PDB entry 6FBV | electron microscopy, 3.52 A resolution | chains C and D of the 6 polymer chains in the assembly

[Chain C]
Molecule: DNA-directed RNA polymerase subunit beta
Source organism: Mycobacterium tuberculosis (strain ATCC 25618 / H37Rv)
Notes: EC 2.7.7.6
Reference sequence: P9WGY9 (RPOB_MYCTU); residue numbers follow UniProt; this construct covers 1-1178
Amino-acid sequence (1178 residues; numbered 1 to 1178; the number before each row is that of its first residue):
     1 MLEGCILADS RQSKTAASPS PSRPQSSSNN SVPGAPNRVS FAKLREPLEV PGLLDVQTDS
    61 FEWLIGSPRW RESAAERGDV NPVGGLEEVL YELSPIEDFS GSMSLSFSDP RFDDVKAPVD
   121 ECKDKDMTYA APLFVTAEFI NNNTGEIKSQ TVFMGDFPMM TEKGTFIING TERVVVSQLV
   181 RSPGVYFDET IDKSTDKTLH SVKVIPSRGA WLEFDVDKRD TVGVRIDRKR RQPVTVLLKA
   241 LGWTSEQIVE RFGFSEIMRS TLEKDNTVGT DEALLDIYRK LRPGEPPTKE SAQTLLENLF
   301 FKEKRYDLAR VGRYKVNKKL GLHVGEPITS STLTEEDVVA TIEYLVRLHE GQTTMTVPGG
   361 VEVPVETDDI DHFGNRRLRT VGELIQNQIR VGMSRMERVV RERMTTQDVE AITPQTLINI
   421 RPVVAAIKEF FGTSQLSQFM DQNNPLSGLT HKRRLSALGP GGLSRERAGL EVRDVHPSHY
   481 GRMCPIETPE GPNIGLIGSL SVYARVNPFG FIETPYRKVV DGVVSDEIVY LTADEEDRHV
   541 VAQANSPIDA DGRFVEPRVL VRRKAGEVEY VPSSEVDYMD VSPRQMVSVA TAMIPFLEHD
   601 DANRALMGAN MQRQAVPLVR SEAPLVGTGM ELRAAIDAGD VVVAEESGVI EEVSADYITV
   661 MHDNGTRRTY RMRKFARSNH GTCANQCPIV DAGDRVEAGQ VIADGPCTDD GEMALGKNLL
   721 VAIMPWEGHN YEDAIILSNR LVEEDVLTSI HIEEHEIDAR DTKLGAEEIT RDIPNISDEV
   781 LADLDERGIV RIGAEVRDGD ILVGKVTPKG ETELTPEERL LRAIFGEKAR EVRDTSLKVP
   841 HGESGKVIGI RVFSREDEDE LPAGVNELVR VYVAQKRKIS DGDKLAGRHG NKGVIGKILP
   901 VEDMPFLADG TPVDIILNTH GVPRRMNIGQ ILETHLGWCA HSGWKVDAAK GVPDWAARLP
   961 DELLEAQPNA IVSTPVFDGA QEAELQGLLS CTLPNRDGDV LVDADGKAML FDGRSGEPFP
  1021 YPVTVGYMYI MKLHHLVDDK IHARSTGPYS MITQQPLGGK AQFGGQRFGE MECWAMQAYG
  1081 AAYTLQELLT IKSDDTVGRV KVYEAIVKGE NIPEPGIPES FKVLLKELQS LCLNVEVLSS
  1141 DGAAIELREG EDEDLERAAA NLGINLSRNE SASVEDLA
Not modelled in the structure: 1-27, 1146-1178
Residues lining bound ligands: Fidaxomicin (FI8): M1051, I1052, Q1054, D1094, D1095, T1096, V1097, V1100, K1101, E1119, S1120
Curated features (UniProtKB/Swiss-Prot):
  - natural variant: V423 (V423A: In strain: vr1), L436 (L436P: In strain: vr2), S437 (S437T: In strain: vr3), Q438 to D441 (sequence variant, change not given here; In strain: RJ49), Q438 (Q438L: In strain: vr4), F439 (F439V: In strain: RJ37), M440 to N443 (deletion: In strain: RJ55), D441 (D441V: In strain: vr3), L449 to K452 (sequence variant, change not given here; In strain: RJ48), H451 (H451D: In strain: vr5; H451L: In strain: SP28; H451N: In strain: vr6; H451P: In strain: vr8; H451Q: In strain: vr1; H451R: In strain: vr7), S456 (S456L: In strain: vr11 and RJ37; S456Q: In strain: vr9; S456W: In strain: vr10), L458 (L458P: In strain: vr12 and SP22)
  - mutagenesis: E138 (E138R: Weakens interaction with TRCF and CarD), I147 (I147A: Weakens interaction with TRCF and CarD), K148 (K148A: Does not affect association with TRCF, but weakens interaction with CarD), S149 (S149A: Does not affect association with TRCF, but weakens interaction with CarD)
What the authors report for this chain:
  - binding site for Fidaxomicin: T1096, K1101

[Chain D]
Molecule: DNA-directed RNA polymerase subunit beta'
Source organism: Mycobacterium tuberculosis (strain ATCC 25618 / H37Rv)
Notes: EC 2.7.7.6
Reference sequence: P9WGY7 (RPOC_MYCTU); residue numbers follow UniProt; this construct covers 1-1316
Amino-acid sequence (1316 residues; each row starts with the number of its first residue):
     1 MLDVNFFDEL RIGLATAEDI RQWSYGEVKK PETINYRTLK PEKDGLFCEK IFGPTRDWEC
    61 YCGKYKRVRF KGIICERCGV EVTRAKVRRE RMGHIELAAP VTHIWYFKGV PSRLGYLLDL
   121 APKDLEKIIY FAAYVITSVD EEMRHNELST LEAEMAVERK AVEDQRDGEL EARAQKLEAD
   181 LAELEAEGAK ADARRKVRDG GEREMRQIRD RAQRELDRLE DIWSTFTKLA PKQLIVDENL
   241 YRELVDRYGE YFTGAMGAES IQKLIENFDI DAEAESLRDV IRNGKGQKKL RALKRLKVVA
   301 AFQQSGNSPM GMVLDAVPVI PPELRPMVQL DGGRFATSDL NDLYRRVINR NNRLKRLIDL
   361 GAPEIIVNNE KRMLQESVDA LFDNGRRGRP VTGPGNRPLK SLSDLLKGKQ GRFRQNLLGK
   421 RVDYSGRSVI VVGPQLKLHQ CGLPKLMALE LFKPFVMKRL VDLNHAQNIK SAKRMVERQR
   481 PQVWDVLEEV IAEHPVLLNR APTLHRLGIQ AFEPMLVEGK AIQLHPLVCE AFNADFDGDQ
   541 MAVHLPLSAE AQAEARILML SSNNILSPAS GRPLAMPRLD MVTGLYYLTT EVPGDTGEYQ
   601 PASGDHPETG VYSSPAEAIM AADRGVLSVR AKIKVRLTQL RPPVEIEAEL FGHSGWQPGD
   661 AWMAETTLGR VMFNELLPLG YPFVNKQMHK KVQAAIINDL AERYPMIVVA QTVDKLKDAG
   721 FYWATRSGVT VSMADVLVPP RKKEILDHYE ERADKVEKQF QRGALNHDER NEALVEIWKE
   781 ATDEVGQALR EHYPDDNPII TIVDSGATGN FTQTRTLAGM KGLVTNPKGE FIPRPVKSSF
   841 REGLTVLEYF INTHGARKGL ADTALRTADS GYLTRRLVDV SQDVIVREHD CQTERGIVVE
   901 LAERAPDGTL IRDPYIETSA YARTLGTDAV DEAGNVIVER GQDLGDPEID ALLAAGITQV
   961 KVRSVLTCAT STGVCATCYG RSMATGKLVD IGEAVGIVAA QSIGEPGTQL TMRTFHQGGV
  1021 GEDITGGLPR VQELFEARVP RGKAPIADVT GRVRLEDGER FYKITIVPDD GGEEVVYDKI
  1081 SKRQRLRVFK HEDGSERVLS DGDHVEVGQQ LMEGSADPHE VLRVQGPREV QIHLVREVQE
  1141 VYRAQGVSIH DKHIEVIVRQ MLRRVTIIDS GSTEFLPGSL IDRAEFEAEN RRVVAEGGEP
  1201 AAGRPVLMGI TKASLATDSW LSAASFQETT RVLTDAAINC RSDKLNGLKE NVIIGKLIPA
  1261 GTGINRYRNI AVQPTEEARA AAYTIPSYED QYYSPDFGAA TGAAVPLDDY GYSDYR
Not modelled in the structure: 1-2, 1014-1022, 1282-1316
Ion coordination: Zn2+ site 1: C60, C62, C75, C78; Mg2+: D535, D537, D539; Zn2+ site 2: C891, C968, C975, C978
Residues lining bound ligands: Fidaxomicin (FI8): D57, R84, A85, K86, R89, E323, L324, P326, V328, S338, L405, R412, Q415
Curated features (UniProtKB/Swiss-Prot):
  - binding site (Zn(2+)): C60, C62, C75, C78, C891, C968, C975, C978
  - binding site (Mg(2+)): D535, D537, D539
What the authors report for this chain:
  - binding site for Fidaxomicin: R84, R89, E323, R412

[How chain C and chain D interact]
Residue-residue contacts - 300 pairs, chain C then chain D:
  L470(C) - D862(D)
  E471(C) - P827(D)
  R473(C) - R857(D)
  D474(C) - P827(D)
  V475(C) - T853(D)
  V475(C) - H854(D)
  V475(C) - R857(D)
  Y480(C) - V846(D)
  Y480(C) - F850(D)  hydrophobic
  P485(C) - F850(D)  hydrophobic
  P485(C) - T853(D)
  P485(C) - R857(D)  hydrogen bond (backbone-side chain)
  I486(C) - Y849(D)  hydrophobic
  I486(C) - R857(D)
  E487(C) - R857(D)
  T488(C) - R857(D)
  I494(C) - R857(D)
  I494(C) - L860(D)  hydrophobic
  I494(C) - A861(D)  hydrophobic
  G495(C) - R857(D)
  Q543(C) - L847(D)
  L560(C) - R834(D)
  R562(C) - L847(D)
  V568(C) - R834(D)  hydrogen bond (backbone-side chain)
  V568(C) - L847(D)  hydrophobic
  Y570(C) - R834(D)
  P583(C) - V846(D)
  M586(C) - V846(D)  hydrophobic
  M586(C) - F850(D)  hydrophobic
  L597(C) - Y849(D)
  E598(C) - G843(D)
  E598(C) - L844(D)  hydrogen bond (backbone-backbone)
  H599(C) - F840(D)
  H599(C) - R841(D)  hydrogen bond (side chain-backbone)
  H599(C) - E842(D)  hydrogen bond (side chain-backbone)
  H599(C) - G843(D)
  D600(C) - F840(D)
  D600(C) - Y849(D)
  D601(C) - F840(D)
  D601(C) - Y849(D)
  D601(C) - N852(D)
  A602(C) - A856(D)  hydrophobic
  N603(C) - A856(D)
  A605(C) - Y849(D)
  L606(C) - L860(D)  hydrophobic
  I723(C) - T730(D)  hydrogen bond (backbone-side chain)
  P725(C) - D580(D)
  P725(C) - A724(D)
  P725(C) - T725(D)  hydrogen bond (backbone-side chain)
  P725(C) - V729(D)
  W726(C) - T725(D)
  E727(C) - P434(D)
  E727(C) - F721(D)
  E727(C) - T725(D)  hydrogen bond (backbone-side chain)
  E727(C) - R726(D)  salt bridge
  G728(C) - V432(D)
  G728(C) - P434(D)
  G728(C) - F721(D)
  H729(C) - V432(D)
  H729(C) - P434(D)
  Y731(C) - V432(D)
  Y731(C) - P526(D)  hydrogen bond (side chain-backbone)
  Y731(C) - F536(D)
  Y731(C) - R578(D)  hydrogen bond
  Y731(C) - L579(D)  hydrophobic
  Y731(C) - D580(D)
  Y731(C) - F721(D)  hydrophobic
  E732(C) - A534(D)
  E732(C) - D535(D)
  E732(C) - F536(D)  hydrogen bond (backbone-backbone)
  E732(C) - R578(D)  salt bridge
  E732(C) - L579(D)
  D733(C) - F536(D)
  V780(C) - R478(D)
  E813(C) - K66(D)  salt bridge
  G882(C) - V429(D)
  K884(C) - D537(D)
  K892(C) - D537(D)  salt bridge
  V894(C) - V429(D)  hydrophobic
  V894(C) - V431(D)  hydrophobic
  V894(C) - F536(D)  hydrogen bond (backbone-backbone)
  V894(C) - D537(D)
  V894(C) - G538(D)
  I895(C) - V431(D)
  G896(C) - V431(D)
  G896(C) - V432(D)
  N918(C) - D580(D)  hydrogen bond
  T919(C) - V729(D)  hydrogen bond (side chain-backbone)
  T919(C) - T730(D)
  T919(C) - I802(D)
  H920(C) - L579(D)
  H920(C) - D580(D)  salt bridge
  H920(C) - T583(D)  hydrogen bond
  H920(C) - I802(D)
  H920(C) - T808(D)
  P923(C) - V731(D)  hydrophobic
  P923(C) - I799(D)  hydrophobic
  P923(C) - Q813(D)
  R924(C) - T808(D)
  R924(C) - Q813(D)
  M926(C) - Q813(D)
  M926(C) - T816(D)
  I928(C) - L817(D)  hydrophobic
  I928(C) - R841(D)
  I931(C) - V731(D)
  I931(C) - S732(D)
  L932(C) - M733(D)  hydrophobic
  H935(C) - S732(D)
  H935(C) - M733(D)  hydrogen bond (side chain-backbone)
  F977(C) - L844(D)
  F977(C) - V846(D)  hydrophobic
  F977(C) - Y849(D)  hydrophobic
  E982(C) - M733(D)
  E982(C) - R841(D)
  Q986(C) - M733(D)
  D1005(C) - S732(D)
  D1005(C) - A734(D)
  K1007(C) - S732(D)
  K1007(C) - D735(D)  salt bridge
  F1019(C) - T725(D)
  P1020(C) - R726(D)
  Y1021(C) - Y587(D)  hydrogen bond
  Y1021(C) - R630(D)
  Y1021(C) - S727(D)
  Y1021(C) - G728(D)
  T1024(C) - T730(D)
  T1024(C) - S732(D)
  V1037(C) - V429(D)  hydrophobic
  V1037(C) - K520(D)
  D1038(C) - K520(D)
  K1040(C) - R427(D)
  K1040(C) - S428(D)  hydrogen bond (backbone-side chain)
  K1040(C) - Q540(D)
  I1041(C) - R427(D)
  I1041(C) - S428(D)
  I1041(C) - K520(D)
  H1042(C) - G426(D)
  H1042(C) - R427(D)  hydrogen bond (backbone-backbone)
  A1043(C) - S425(D)
  A1043(C) - M447(D)  hydrophobic
  A1043(C) - E450(D)
  R1044(C) - D423(D)  salt bridge
  R1044(C) - Y424(D)  hydrogen bond (backbone-backbone)
  R1044(C) - S425(D)  hydrogen bond (backbone-backbone)
  R1044(C) - E450(D)
  S1045(C) - D423(D)
  S1045(C) - Y424(D)  hydrogen bond (backbone-backbone)
  S1045(C) - E450(D)  hydrogen bond
  S1045(C) - L451(D)
  S1045(C) - K453(D)
  T1046(C) - Y424(D)
  Y1049(C) - D423(D)  hydrogen bond
  M1051(C) - V328(D)  hydrophobic
  Q1055(C) - K420(D)
  P1056(C) - R421(D)
  P1056(C) - V422(D)
  P1056(C) - D423(D)
  G1058(C) - R421(D)
  G1059(C) - R421(D)
  K1060(C) - R427(D)
  G1065(C) - R421(D)
  G1065(C) - V422(D)
  Q1066(C) - R421(D)
  Q1066(C) - V422(D)  hydrogen bond (backbone-backbone)
  Q1066(C) - S425(D)  hydrogen bond (backbone-side chain)
  Q1066(C) - G426(D)
  Q1066(C) - A542(D)
  Q1066(C) - H544(D)
  R1067(C) - R421(D)
  F1068(C) - G419(D)
  F1068(C) - K420(D)  hydrogen bond (backbone-backbone)
  F1068(C) - H544(D)
  G1069(C) - L418(D)
  E1070(C) - L417(D)
  E1070(C) - L418(D)
  E1070(C) - R875(D)  salt bridge
  M1071(C) - T503(D)
  M1071(C) - T874(D)
  E1072(C) - N499(D)
  E1072(C) - T503(D)  hydrogen bond
  E1072(C) - I509(D)
  W1074(C) - V878(D)
  W1074(C) - I997(D)
  W1074(C) - Q1001(D)  hydrogen bond (backbone-side chain)
  A1075(C) - Q1001(D)
  Q1077(C) - A994(D)
  Q1077(C) - I997(D)
  Q1077(C) - L1248(D)
  Q1077(C) - V1252(D)
  Q1077(C) - I1258(D)
  A1078(C) - R506(D)  hydrogen bond (backbone-side chain)
  A1078(C) - I997(D)  hydrophobic
  A1078(C) - V998(D)  hydrophobic
  Y1079(C) - R506(D)
  Y1079(C) - L507(D)
  Y1079(C) - I509(D)  hydrogen bond (side chain-backbone)
  Y1079(C) - L558(D)
  Y1079(C) - M559(D)
  Y1079(C) - N564(D)  hydrogen bond
  G1080(C) - L558(D)
  G1080(C) - A1260(D)
  G1080(C) - G1261(D)
  G1080(C) - T1262(D)  hydrogen bond (backbone-backbone)
  A1081(C) - E554(D)
  A1081(C) - M559(D)  hydrophobic
  A1082(C) - E554(D)
  A1082(C) - A1260(D)
  A1082(C) - T1262(D)  hydrogen bond (backbone-side chain)
  A1082(C) - G1263(D)
  Y1083(C) - E550(D)
  Y1083(C) - E554(D)  hydrogen bond (backbone-side chain)
  Y1083(C) - L1257(D)
  Y1083(C) - T1262(D)
  Y1083(C) - R1268(D)
  T1084(C) - A551(D)
  T1084(C) - E554(D)  hydrogen bond (backbone-side chain)
  L1085(C) - I1258(D)  hydrophobic
  Q1086(C) - G1255(D)  hydrogen bond (side chain-backbone)
  Q1086(C) - L1257(D)
  E1087(C) - L547(D)  hydrogen bond (side chain-backbone)
  E1087(C) - S548(D)  hydrogen bond (side chain-backbone)
  E1087(C) - A551(D)
  L1088(C) - V422(D)
  L1089(C) - K420(D)
  L1089(C) - V1252(D)  hydrophobic
  K1092(C) - V422(D)
  K1092(C) - D423(D)  hydrogen bond (backbone-backbone)
  K1092(C) - L545(D)  hydrogen bond (side chain-backbone)
  S1093(C) - K420(D)
  S1093(C) - R421(D)
  D1094(C) - K420(D)  salt bridge
  V1097(C) - K86(D)
  Y1103(C) - M457(D)
  I1106(C) - P454(D)  hydrophobic
  I1106(C) - F455(D)  hydrophobic
  I1106(C) - K458(D)
  I1106(C) - L547(D)  hydrophobic
  V1107(C) - K458(D)
  V1107(C) - I469(D)  hydrophobic
  G1109(C) - K458(D)
  I1112(C) - L547(D)
  I1112(C) - S548(D)
  I1117(C) - K1256(D)
  P1118(C) - G1255(D)
  E1119(C) - K86(D)  salt bridge
  S1120(C) - Q415(D)
  F1121(C) - I1254(D)  hydrophobic
  V1123(C) - L324(D)  hydrophobic
  V1123(C) - R412(D)
  L1124(C) - R412(D)
  K1126(C) - E90(D)  hydrogen bond (side chain-backbone)
  E1127(C) - I320(D)
  E1127(C) - L405(D)
  E1127(C) - L406(D)
  E1127(C) - R412(D)  salt bridge
  L1128(C) - L406(D)  hydrophobic
  L1128(C) - L1233(D)  hydrophobic
  Q1129(C) - W23(D)
  Q1129(C) - M92(D)
  Q1129(C) - P318(D)
  S1130(C) - P318(D)
  S1130(C) - I320(D)
  S1130(C) - Y344(D)  hydrogen bond
  S1130(C) - F382(D)
  S1130(C) - L402(D)
  L1131(C) - H103(D)  hydrogen bond (backbone-side chain)
  L1131(C) - W105(D)  hydrophobic
  L1131(C) - F382(D)  hydrophobic
  L1131(C) - S403(D)
  C1132(C) - A15(D)  hydrogen bond (backbone-backbone)
  C1132(C) - I20(D)  hydrophobic
  C1132(C) - L314(D)  hydrophobic
  C1132(C) - P318(D)
  C1132(C) - F382(D)  hydrophobic
  L1133(C) - I12(D)  hydrophobic
  L1133(C) - G13(D)
  L1133(C) - W23(D)
  L1133(C) - Y106(D)
  L1133(C) - L1233(D)  hydrophobic
  L1133(C) - A1237(D)  hydrophobic
  N1134(C) - R11(D)
  N1134(C) - I12(D)
  N1134(C) - G13(D)  hydrogen bond (backbone-backbone)
  N1134(C) - L14(D)
  N1134(C) - D19(D)
  N1134(C) - W23(D)
  V1135(C) - R11(D)
  V1135(C) - I12(D)  hydrophobic
  E1136(C) - L10(D)
  E1136(C) - R11(D)  salt bridge
  V1137(C) - F7(D)  hydrophobic
  V1137(C) - L10(D)  hydrophobic
  L1138(C) - F7(D)
  L1138(C) - D8(D)  hydrogen bond (backbone-backbone)
  L1138(C) - E9(D)  hydrogen bond (backbone-backbone)
  S1139(C) - D8(D)
  S1140(C) - D8(D)
  I1145(C) - D3(D)
  I1145(C) - V4(D)  hydrophobic
  I1145(C) - F6(D)
Other interface residues (no listed pair), chain C (157 interface residues in all): H476, P477, H479, C484, E569, M724, A734, D798, T812, G893, V922, L985, D1012, S1015, P1022, V1023, M1076, T1090, V1102, K1108, P1113, G1116
Other interface residues (no listed pair), chain D (175 interface residues in all): N5, R56, P321, F413, N416, Q435, P444, E477, L497, A501, H505, Q510, A521, C529, V543, P546, M581, K821, K828, I851, G871, Q882, E993, W1220, S1242

[Overview]
The interface between chain C and chain D involves 157 residues on one side and 175 on the other; the contacts
include 48 hydrogen bonds and 12 salt bridges. Among the polar pairs are E727(C)-R726(D), E732(C)-R578(D) and
E813(C)-K66(D). The paper reports a binding site for Fidaxomicin at T1096(C), K1101(C) and R84(D) among
others.
Here chain C is DNA-directed RNA polymerase subunit beta and chain D is DNA-directed RNA polymerase subunit
beta', both from Mycobacterium tuberculosis (strain ATCC 25618 / H37Rv). Entry 6FBV (Single particle cryo em
structure of Mycobacterium tuberculosis RNA polymerase in complex with Fidaxomicin) was determined by electron
microscopy together with 6ASG from the same study.
